Entry 7KAK (electron microscopy, 3.90 A resolution); this record covers chains A and D of the 6 polymer chains in the assembly.

Chain A:
Molecule: Protein transport channel Sec61 complex, alpha subunit (Sec61)
Source organism: Thermomyces lanuginosus
Sequence (480 residues; row label = number of the first residue in the row):
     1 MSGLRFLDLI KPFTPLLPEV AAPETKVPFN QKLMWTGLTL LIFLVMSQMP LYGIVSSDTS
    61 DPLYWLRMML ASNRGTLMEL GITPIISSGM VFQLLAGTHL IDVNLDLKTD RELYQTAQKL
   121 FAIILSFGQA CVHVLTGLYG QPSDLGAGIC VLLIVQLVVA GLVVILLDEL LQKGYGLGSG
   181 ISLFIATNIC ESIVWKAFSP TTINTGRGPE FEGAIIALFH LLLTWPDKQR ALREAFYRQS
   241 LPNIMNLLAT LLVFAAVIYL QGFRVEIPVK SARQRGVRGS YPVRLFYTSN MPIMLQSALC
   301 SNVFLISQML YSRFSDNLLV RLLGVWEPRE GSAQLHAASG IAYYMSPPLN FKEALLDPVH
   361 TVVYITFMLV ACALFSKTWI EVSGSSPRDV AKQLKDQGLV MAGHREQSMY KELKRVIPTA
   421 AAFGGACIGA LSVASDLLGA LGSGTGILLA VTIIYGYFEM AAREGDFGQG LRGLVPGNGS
Unresolved in the structure: 1-8, 100-105, 329-334, 467-480

Chain D:
Molecule: Protein transport protein Sec63
Source organism: Thermomyces lanuginosus
Sequence (719 residues; row label = number of the first residue in the row; numbers below 1 keep their minus sign (Gly-14 is residue -14)):
   -14 GGSGGSGGSG GSGGSMSSRE YNYDENGQFF PFFVLTLTGL VTLPLTYSLL KPPKKVESTA
    46 PRIKSDFKPQ HDDIIQNQKR KRLRKERRVK RAIAVVVGWA IIGYMVYLII VTRRTAPKIW
   106 DPYEILGISR SADERAIARR YKRLSLLYHP DKVRPDPSKN ETMEMLNQRF VELTKAYKAL
   166 TDEEIRNNYL QYGHPDGKQS YSIGIALPKL IIEEGSGKYV LMLYASLLGI LLPYIVGRWW
   226 YGSQRYTREK VLAASAGNMF REYEGTMIGG PIVNALSTGE EYKEMLSGPK AEEGLAKVEK
   286 KVLALDEKIL SAKDREVLRK IDNPVRRKAL ALLWAYLNRI DLEDPVLNEE KYEAGSIALS
   346 LTESFTAIAL AFGNLIPIIG AYRISQCIVQ AISPGSSPLL QLPYFTPKVV ESVEGADVKT
   406 HLSVQKYLDM PEERRRSLTV GPGLLTEDQY NSAIAVAKQL PLFAISKAFF KVAGERVVTP
   466 SSLVQLVIKG RIIPPGSTGV PDVTEKDLED IDPDEADVNA IIGRKGATKP SGKSGDENDG
   526 DRVQPPLAHA PYLPRDHPPR WHIFLADAKQ GKIAVPPFTF TTFDKPIFDE QGKPTFNMQT
   586 LRMQFQAPPQ VGNFSFVLHM ISDSYMGFDV KQEITLQVED PSKAAVLQEE DDISEPDEDS
   646 IAGQMQALKT GVPPKKKKVV ESDDDESDTE GDEEDTSETD TETDTDEEGS GTGENLYFQ
Unresolved in the structure: -14 to 4, 36-44, 98-184, 481-526, 571-579, 626-704

How chain A and chain D interact:
Residue-residue contacts - 32 pairs, chain A then chain D:
  Asn30(A) - Trp224(D)
  Gln31(A) - Trp225(D)  hydrogen bond
  Met34(A) - Trp224(D)  hydrophobic
  Leu41(A) - Leu217(D)  hydrophobic
  Val45(A) - Tyr209(D)
  Val45(A) - Leu213(D)  hydrophobic
  Phe198(A) - Leu25(D)  hydrophobic
  Pro200(A) - Ala191(D)
  Thr201(A) - Gly189(D)
  Thr202(A) - Ile188(D)
  Thr202(A) - Gly189(D)  hydrogen bond (backbone-backbone)
  Ile203(A) - Tyr186(D)
  Ile203(A) - Ser187(D)
  Ile203(A) - Ile188(D)  hydrophobic
  Asn204(A) - Ser185(D)
  Asn204(A) - Tyr186(D)
  Asn204(A) - Ser187(D)  hydrogen bond (backbone-backbone)
  Thr205(A) - Ser185(D)
  Thr205(A) - Tyr186(D)
  Gly206(A) - Ser185(D)
  Pro209(A) - Phe14(D)  hydrophobic
  Phe211(A) - Phe14(D)
  Phe211(A) - Ala191(D)  hydrophobic
  Ile216(A) - Thr21(D)
  Phe219(A) - Thr21(D)
  His220(A) - Phe14(D)
  Leu223(A) - Phe17(D)  hydrophobic
  Gln274(A) - Ser466(D)
  Arg275(A) - Glu460(D)
  Arg275(A) - Ser467(D)  hydrogen bond (backbone-side chain)
  Arg275(A) - Leu468(D)
  Gly276(A) - Ala458(D)
Other interface residues (no listed pair), chain A (26 interface residues in all): Trp35, Leu38, Met49, Ile215
Other interface residues (no listed pair), chain D (27 interface residues in all): Tyr6, Phe18, Leu20, Ile190, Val221, Gln229, Thr464

In short:
26 residues of chain A face 27 of chain D across their interface; the contacts include 4 hydrogen bonds. Polar
pairs include Gln31(A)-Trp225(D), Arg275(A)-Ser467(D) and Thr202(A)-Gly189(D).
Here chain A is Protein transport channel Sec61 complex, alpha subunit (Sec61) and chain D is Protein
transport protein Sec63, both from Thermomyces lanuginosus. Entry 7KAK (Cryo-EM structure of the Sec complex
from T. lanuginosus, wild-type, class without Sec62) was determined by electron microscopy (same publication
as 7KAH, 7KAI, 7KAJ, 7KAL, 7KAM, 7KAN and 8 further entries).
